8ZBZ - chains M and Q of the 9 polymer chains in the assembly; structure by electron microscopy, 4.71 A resolution (low resolution: residue-level contacts below are approximate; hydrogen-bond / salt-bridge calls are withheld).

[Chain M]
Molecule: Light chain of D1F6 Fab
From: Homo sapiens
Notes: antibody fragment or engineered binder
Sequence (223 residues; numbered 1 to 223; the number before each row is that of its first residue):
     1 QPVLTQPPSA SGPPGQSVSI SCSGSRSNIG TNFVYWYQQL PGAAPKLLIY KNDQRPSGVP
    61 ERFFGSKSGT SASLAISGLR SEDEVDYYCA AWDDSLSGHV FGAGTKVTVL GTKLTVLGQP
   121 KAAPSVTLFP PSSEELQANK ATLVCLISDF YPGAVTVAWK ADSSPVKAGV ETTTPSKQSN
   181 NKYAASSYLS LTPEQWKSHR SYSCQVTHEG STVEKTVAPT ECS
Unresolved in the structure: 1, 111-117, 222-223
Disulfide bonds: C22-C89, C145-C204

[Chain Q]
Molecule: Heavy chain of D1F6 Fab
From: Homo sapiens
Notes: antibody fragment or engineered binder
Sequence (230 residues; numbered 1 to 230; the number before each row is that of its first residue):
     1 EVQLVQSGAE VKKPGASVKV SCKASGYIFS DYNIHWVRQA PGQGLEWMGW ISPDSDDTNY
    61 AQSFQGRVTM TRDTSITTVY MELSSLRSDD TAVYFCARSV GYCSLNSCQR WMWFDTWGQG
   121 ALVTVSSAST KGPSVFPLAP SSKSTSGGTA ALGCLVKDYF PEPVTVSWNS GALTSGVHTF
   181 PAVLQSSGLY SLSSVVTVPS SSLGTQTYIC NVNHKPSNTK VDKKVEPKSC
Unresolved in the structure: 1, 142-148, 230
Disulfide bonds: C22-C96, C103-C108, C154-C210

[Chain M / chain Q interface]
Residue-residue contacts (84; chain M residue first):
  N32(M) with R110(Q)
  F33(M) with R110(Q)
  Y35(M) with R110(Q); M112(Q)
  Y37(M) with F114(Q)
  A43(M) with F95(Q); Q119(Q)
  A44(M) with F95(Q); W117(Q); G118(Q); Q119(Q)
  P45(M) with F95(Q); W117(Q)
  L47(M) with W113(Q); F114(Q); D115(Q)
  Y50(M) with W113(Q)
  K51(M) with W111(Q)
  Y88(M) with Q43(Q); G44(Q)
  W92(M) with Q109(Q)
  S97(M) with W47(Q)
  G98(M) with W47(Q)
  H99(M) with Q109(Q); F114(Q)
  F101(M) with L45(Q); W47(Q)
  G102(M) with G44(Q)
  A103(M) with Q43(Q); G44(Q)
  T127(M) with S141(Q)
  L128(M) with S141(Q)
  F129(M) with L138(Q); A139(Q); P140(Q); S141(Q); A151(Q); L152(Q); G153(Q)
  P130(M) with L138(Q); A139(Q); P140(Q)
  P131(M) with L138(Q); A139(Q); K228(Q)
  S132(M) with P137(Q); L138(Q); A139(Q); E226(Q); K228(Q)
  S133(M) with K228(Q); S229(Q)
  E134(M) with F136(Q); P137(Q); E226(Q)
  E135(M) with F136(Q); P137(Q); L138(Q)
  K140(M) with V135(Q)
  T142(M) with L155(Q)
  L146(M) with F180(Q); S193(Q); V195(Q)
  E171(M) with Q185(Q)
  T173(M) with P181(Q)
  T174(M) with P181(Q)
  S176(M) with H178(Q); T179(Q); F180(Q); P181(Q)
  K177(M) with H178(Q)
  Q178(M) with H178(Q)
  A184(M) with F180(Q)
  S186(M) with F180(Q)
  Y188(M) with F180(Q); P181(Q); A182(Q); S191(Q)
  W196(M) with K228(Q)
  K215(M) with S141(Q)
  V217(M) with S141(Q)
  P219(M) with K228(Q)
  T220(M) with K228(Q); S229(Q)
Also at the interface, not in a pair above, chain M (50 interface residues in all): Q39, G42, V144, A185, S190, E221
Also at the interface, not in a pair above, chain Q (43 interface residues in all): V37, E46, K157, G176, L189

[In short]
50 residues of chain M face 43 of chain Q across their interface.
Here chain M is Light chain of D1F6 Fab and chain Q is Heavy chain of D1F6 Fab, both from Homo sapiens. Entry
8ZBZ (SARS-CoV-2 Omicron BA.2 spike trimer (6P) in complex with 3 D1F6 Fabs (1 RBD up)) was determined by
electron microscopy, deposited together with 8ZBY, 8ZC0, 8ZC1, 8ZC2, 8ZC3, 8ZC4, 8ZC5 and 8ZC6.
